PDB entry 8EVU | electron microscopy, 2.58 A resolution | chains B and E of the 6 polymer chains in the assembly

== Chain B ==
Name: Na(+)-translocating NADH-quinone reductase subunit B
Organism: Vibrio cholerae O395
Notes: EC 7.2.1.1
Reference sequence: Q9KPS2 (NQRB_VIBCH); residues 1-415 here = UniProt positions 1-415
Sequence (415 residues; each row starts with the number of its first residue):
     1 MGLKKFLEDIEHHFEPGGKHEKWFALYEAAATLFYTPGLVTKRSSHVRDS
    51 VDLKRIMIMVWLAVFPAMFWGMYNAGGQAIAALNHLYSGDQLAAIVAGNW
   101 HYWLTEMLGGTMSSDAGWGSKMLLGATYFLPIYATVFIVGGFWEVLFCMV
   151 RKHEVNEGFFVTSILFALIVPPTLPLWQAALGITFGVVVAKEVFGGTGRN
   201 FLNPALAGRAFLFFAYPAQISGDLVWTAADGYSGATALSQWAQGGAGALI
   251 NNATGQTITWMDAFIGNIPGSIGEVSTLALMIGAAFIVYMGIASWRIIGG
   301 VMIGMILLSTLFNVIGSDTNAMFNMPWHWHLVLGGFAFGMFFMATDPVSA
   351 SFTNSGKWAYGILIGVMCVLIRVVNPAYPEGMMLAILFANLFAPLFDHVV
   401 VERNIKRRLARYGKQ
Not modelled in the structure: 1-2, 415
Glycans and other covalent adducts: flavin mononucleotide (FMN) linked to T236
Small-molecule neighbours:
  - FMN (flavin mononucleotide), molecule 1: I169, L206, R209, F213, W226, A237, L238, S239, G270, S271, E274, G334, G335, F338, G339, M343, Y378, P379, E380, G381, M382, M383, L384
  - FMN, molecule 2: F213, F214, P217, S221, G222, D223, Q243, A377, Y378, P379
  - riboflavin (RBF): I56, M57, V60, G158, V161, T162, L165, K191, G196, T197, G198, R199, N200, N203, P204, A205, I292, A293, F342, M343, T345, D346, P347, V348, S349
  - ubiquinone-1 (UQ1): A29, L33, K54, M57, I58, F137, V145, V155, N156, E157, G158, F159, F160

== Chain E ==
Name: Na(+)-translocating NADH-quinone reductase subunit E
Organism: Vibrio cholerae O395
Notes: EC 7.2.1.1
Reference sequence: Q9X4Q7 (NQRE_VIBCH); numbering as in UniProt (aligned over 1-198)
Sequence (198 residues; each row starts with the number of its first residue):
     1 MEHYISLLVKSIFIENMALSFFLGMCTFLAVSKKVKTSFGLGIAVIVVLT
    51 ISVPVNNLVYNLVLKPDALVEGVDLSFLNFITFIGVIAALVQILEMILDR
   101 FFPPLYNALGIFLPLITVNCAIFGGVSFMVQRDYSFAESVVYGFGSGVGW
   151 MLAIVALAGIREKMKYSDVPPGLRGLGITFITAGLMALGFMSFSGVQL
Metal / ion sites: 2Fe-2S cluster Fe: C26, C120 (shared with 2 residues of chain D)
Small-molecule neighbours: 2Fe-2S cluster (FES): G24, M25, C26, N119, C120

== How chain B and chain E interact ==
Contacting residue pairs - 48 pairs, chain B then chain E:
  H153(B) with D168(E), salt bridge
  V189(B) with I181(E), hydrophobic
  V193(B) with V169(E); P170(E); L173(E), hydrophobic; I178(E)
  F194(B) with M164(E), hydrophobic; S167(E); D168(E), hydrogen bond (backbone-backbone); V169(E); I178(E), hydrophobic; T182(E); L185(E), hydrophobic
  G195(B) with D168(E)
  G198(B) with Y166(E)
  R199(B) with Y166(E), hydrogen bond (side chain-backbone); S167(E), hydrogen bond (backbone-side chain); D168(E)
  F201(B) with I160(E), hydrophobic; T182(E); L185(E), hydrophobic
  L202(B) with L185(E), hydrophobic
  F214(B) with L188(E), hydrophobic; M191(E), hydrophobic
  V348(B) with K163(E), hydrogen bond (backbone-side chain)
  A350(B) with K163(E)
  F352(B) with K163(E)
  M367(B) with S192(E); F193(E), hydrophobic
  I371(B) with S192(E)
  V374(B) with V196(E)
  N375(B) with S192(E), hydrogen bond (side chain-backbone); S194(E), hydrogen bond (side chain-backbone); G195(E); V196(E)
  P376(B) with G195(E)
  Y378(B) with S194(E)
  L384(B) with S192(E)
  F388(B) with G189(E); F190(E), hydrophobic; F193(E), hydrophobic
  L391(B) with I160(E); M186(E)
  F392(B) with L152(E), hydrophobic
  P394(B) with G159(E); K163(E)
  L395(B) with V155(E), hydrophobic
  H398(B) with V35(E)
Interface residues without a listed pair, chain B (32 interface residues in all): F185, A190, N200, S349, A377, L387
Interface residues without a listed pair, chain E (30 interface residues in all): F13, A156, E162

== In short ==
32 residues of chain B and 30 residues of chain E are in contact, with 6 hydrogen bonds and 1 salt bridge.
Polar contacts include H153(B)-D168(E), R199(B)-Y166(E) and R199(B)-S167(E). Bound to chain B: riboflavin,
ubiquinone-1 and flavin mononucleotide. Ligands of chain E: 2Fe-2S cluster.
Here chain B is Na(+)-translocating NADH-quinone reductase subunit B and chain E is Na(+)-translocating
NADH-quinone reductase subunit E, both from Vibrio cholerae O395. Entry 8EVU (Cryo EM structure of Vibrio
cholerae NQR) was determined by electron microscopy.
